PDB entry 2VDC | electron microscopy, 9.50 A resolution (very low resolution: no residue pairs are listed; an interface is given only as per-side residue counts) | chains A and L of the 12 polymer chains in the assembly

[Chain A]
Protein: Glutamate synthase [NADPH] large chain
Organism: Azospirillum brasilense
Notes: EC 1.4.1.13; fragment: residues 37-1508, alpha subunit
Reference sequence: Q05755 (GLTB_AZOBR); residues 1-1472 here correspond to UniProt positions 37-1508 (UniProt number = residue number + 36)
Sequence (1472 residues; numbered 1 to 1472; the number before each row is that of its first residue):
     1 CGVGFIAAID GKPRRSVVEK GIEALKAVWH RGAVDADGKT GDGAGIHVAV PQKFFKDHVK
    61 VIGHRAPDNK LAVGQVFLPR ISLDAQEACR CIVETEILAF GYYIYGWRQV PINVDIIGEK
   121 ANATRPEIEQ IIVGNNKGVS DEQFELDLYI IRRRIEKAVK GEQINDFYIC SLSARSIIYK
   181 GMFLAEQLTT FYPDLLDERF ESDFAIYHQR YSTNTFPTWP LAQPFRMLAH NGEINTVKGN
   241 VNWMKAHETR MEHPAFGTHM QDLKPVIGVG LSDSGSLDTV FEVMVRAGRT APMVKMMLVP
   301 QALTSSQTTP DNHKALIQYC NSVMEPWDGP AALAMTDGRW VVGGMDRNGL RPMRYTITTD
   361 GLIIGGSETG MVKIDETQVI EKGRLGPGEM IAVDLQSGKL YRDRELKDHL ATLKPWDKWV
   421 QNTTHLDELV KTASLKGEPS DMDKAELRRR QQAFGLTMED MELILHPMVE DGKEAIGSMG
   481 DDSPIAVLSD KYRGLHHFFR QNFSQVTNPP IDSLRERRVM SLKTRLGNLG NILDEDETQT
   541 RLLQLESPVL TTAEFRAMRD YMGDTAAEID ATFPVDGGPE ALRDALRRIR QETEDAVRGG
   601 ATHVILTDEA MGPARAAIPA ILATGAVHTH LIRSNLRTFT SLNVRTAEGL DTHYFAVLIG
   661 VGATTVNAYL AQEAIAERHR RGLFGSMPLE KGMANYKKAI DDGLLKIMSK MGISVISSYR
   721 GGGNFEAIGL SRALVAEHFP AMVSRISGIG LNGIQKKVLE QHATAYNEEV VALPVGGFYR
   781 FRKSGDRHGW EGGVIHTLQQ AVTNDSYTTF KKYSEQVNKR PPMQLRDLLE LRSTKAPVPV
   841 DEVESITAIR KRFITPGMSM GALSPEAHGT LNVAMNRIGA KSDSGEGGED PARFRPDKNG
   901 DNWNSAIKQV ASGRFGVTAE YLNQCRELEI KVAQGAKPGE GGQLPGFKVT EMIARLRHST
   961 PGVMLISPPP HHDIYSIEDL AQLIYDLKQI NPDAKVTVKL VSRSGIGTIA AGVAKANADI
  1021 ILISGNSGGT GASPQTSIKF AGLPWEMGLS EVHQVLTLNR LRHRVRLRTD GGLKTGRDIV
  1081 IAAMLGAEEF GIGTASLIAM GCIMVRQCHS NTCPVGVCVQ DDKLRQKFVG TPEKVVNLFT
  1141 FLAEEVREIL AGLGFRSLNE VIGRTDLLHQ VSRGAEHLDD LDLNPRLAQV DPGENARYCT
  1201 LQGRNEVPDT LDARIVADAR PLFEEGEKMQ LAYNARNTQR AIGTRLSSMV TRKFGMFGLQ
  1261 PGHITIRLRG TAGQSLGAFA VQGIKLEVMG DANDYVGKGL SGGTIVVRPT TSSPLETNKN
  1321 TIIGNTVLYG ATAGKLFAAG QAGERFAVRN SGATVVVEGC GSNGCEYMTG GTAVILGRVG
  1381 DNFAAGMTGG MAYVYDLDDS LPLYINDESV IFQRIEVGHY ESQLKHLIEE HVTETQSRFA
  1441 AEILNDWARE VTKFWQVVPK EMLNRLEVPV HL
Swiss-Prot annotation at these positions:
  - active site: C1 (For GATase activity)
  - binding site (FMN): L1049 to R1106
  - binding site ([3Fe-4S] cluster): C1102, C1108, C1113
Metal / ion sites: 3Fe-4S cluster Fe near C1102 (its only coordinating residue here)
Residues lining bound ligands:
  - 2-oxoglutaric acid (AKG): S859, A862, E886, F915, Q934, K937, G942, Q943, L944, R957, T1030, G1031, A1032
  - 3Fe-4S cluster (F3S): M479, C1102, I1103, M1104, V1105, R1106, Q1107, C1108, C1113, P1114, V1117, C1118
  - FMN (flavin mononucleotide): M479, P856, G857, M858, S859, A862, G885, E886, Q909, K931, Q934, K999, S1024, S1027, G1028, G1029, T1030, G1031, D1070, G1071, G1072, I1092, G1093, T1094, L1097
  - S-dioxymethionine (OMT): C1, H208, Q209, R210, Y211, Q223, H230, N231, G232, E233, S272, D273, S274, E978
Reported in the primary citation:
  - self-association interface (contacts with another copy of this molecule): N804 to D805, V840 to A848, N876 to G879, P896 to N902, E1224 to K1228, K1228 to N1234, R1438 to R1449

[Chain L]
Protein: Glutamate synthase [NADPH] small chain
Organism: Azospirillum brasilense
Notes: EC 1.4.1.13; fragment: residues 27-482, beta subunit
Reference sequence: Q05756 (GLTD_AZOBR); residues 26-481 here correspond to UniProt positions 27-482 (UniProt number = residue number + 1)
Sequence (456 residues; row label = number of the first residue in the row):
    26 QDFAEIYARF SDERANEQAN RCSQCGVPFC QVHCPVSNNI PDWLKLTSEG RLEEAYEVSQ
    86 ATNNFPEICG RICPQDRLCE GNCVIEQSTH GAVTIGSVEK YINDTAWDQG WVKPRTPSRE
   146 LGLSVGVIGA GPAGLAAAEE LRAKGYEVHV YDRYDRMGGL LVYGIPGFKL EKSVVERRVK
   206 LLADAGVIYH PNFEVGRDAS LPELRRKHVA VLVATGVYKA RDIKAPGSGL GNIVAALDYL
   266 TTSNKVSLGD TVEAYENGSL NAAGKHVVVL GGGDTAMDCV RTAIRQGATS VKCLYRRDRK
   326 NMPGSQREVA HAEEEGVEFI WQAAPEGFTG DTVVTGVRAV RIHLGVADAT GRQTPQVIEG
   386 SEFTVQADLV IKALGFEPED LPNAFDEPEL KVTRWGTLLV DHRTKMTNMD GVFAAGDIVR
   446 GASLVVWAIR DGRDAAEGIH AYAKAKAEAP VAVAAE
Swiss-Prot annotation at these positions:
  - binding site ([4Fe-4S] cluster): C94, C98, C104, C108
Metal / ion sites: 4Fe-4S cluster Fe site 1: C47, C55, C108; 4Fe-4S cluster Fe site 2: C59, C98, Q100, C104, E124
Residues lining bound ligands:
  - FAD (flavin-adenine dinucleotide): Y32, I97, C98, P99, I153, G154, A155, G156, P157, A158, G159, Y176, D177, R178, Y179, R181, G184, L185, I190, K194, F218, E219, V220, A239, T240, G241, V242, Y243, L265, D299, T300, D303, F401, N408, A440, G441, D442, S448, L449, V450, A453
  - 4Fe-4S cluster (SF4), molecule 1: C47, S48, Q49, C50, P53, C55, I65, P66, N107, C108, V109, I110, V118, I120
  - 4Fe-4S cluster (SF4), molecule 2: C59, P60, V61, N63, I65, W68, N88, C94, G95, C98, Q100, L103, C104, I120, G121, E124, V451

[How chain A and chain L interact]
At this resolution (10 A) residue pairs are not listed: 6 residues of chain A and 11 of chain L lie at the interface.
Interface features reported in the paper:
  - interface residues, chain A: R1438(A)

[In short]
Chain A and chain L form an interface of 6 and 11 residues respectively. Chain A binds S-dioxymethionine,
flavin mononucleotide, 2-oxoglutaric acid and 3Fe-4S cluster. Bound to chain L: 4Fe-4S cluster and
flavin-adenine dinucleotide. The paper reports the interface residue R1438(A); a self-association interface
involving N804(A), V840(A) and N876(A) among others.
Chain A is Glutamate synthase [NADPH] large chain and chain L is Glutamate synthase [NADPH] small chain, both
from Azospirillum brasilense; the structure, The 9.5 A resolution structure of glutamate synthase from
cryo-electron microscopy and its oligomerization behavior in ..., was determined by electron microscopy.
